PDB entry 7MKE | electron microscopy, 3.70 A resolution | chains L and Q of the 8 polymer chains in the assembly

Chain L:
Name: RNA polymerase sigma factor RpoD
Source organism: Escherichia coli
UniProtKB: Q0P6L9 (Q0P6L9_ECOLX); residues 1-613 here = UniProt positions 1-613
Amino-acid sequence (613 residues; row label = number of the first residue in the row):
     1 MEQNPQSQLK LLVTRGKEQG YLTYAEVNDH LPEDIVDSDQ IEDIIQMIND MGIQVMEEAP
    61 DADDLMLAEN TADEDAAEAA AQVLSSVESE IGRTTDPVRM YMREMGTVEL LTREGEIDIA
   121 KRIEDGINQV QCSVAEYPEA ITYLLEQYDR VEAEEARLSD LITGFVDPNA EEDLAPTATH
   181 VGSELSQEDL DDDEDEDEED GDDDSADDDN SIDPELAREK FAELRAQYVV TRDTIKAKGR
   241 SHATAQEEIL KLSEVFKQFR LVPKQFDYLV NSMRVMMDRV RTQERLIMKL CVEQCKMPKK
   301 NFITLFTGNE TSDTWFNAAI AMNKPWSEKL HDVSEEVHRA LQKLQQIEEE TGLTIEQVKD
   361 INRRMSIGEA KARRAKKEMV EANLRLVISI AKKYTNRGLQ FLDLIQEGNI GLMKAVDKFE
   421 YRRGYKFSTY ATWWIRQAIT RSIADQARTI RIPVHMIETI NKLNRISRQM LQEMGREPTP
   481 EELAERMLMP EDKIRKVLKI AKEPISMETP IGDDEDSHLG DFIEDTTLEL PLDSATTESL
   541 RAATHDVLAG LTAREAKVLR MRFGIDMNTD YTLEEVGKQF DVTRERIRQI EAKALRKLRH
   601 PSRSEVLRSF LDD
Disordered / not traced: 1-90, 167-214, 236-243, 612-613
Ligand contacts:
  - chapso (1N7), molecule 1: Ile505, Thr509, Pro510, Ile511
  - chapso (1N7), molecule 2: Ile511, Leu519, Phe522

Chain Q:
Molecule: Template strand of lambda PR DNA promoter
Sequence (90 nucleotides; each row starts with the number of its first residue):
     1 CGAGGTCGAC ATACAACCTC CTTAGTACAT GCAACCATTA TCACCGCCAG AGGTAAAATA
    61 GTCAACACGC ACGGTGTTAG ATATTTATCC
Disordered / not traced: 1-17, 29-41, 68-90

How chain L and chain Q interact:
Contacting residue pairs (18; chain L residue first):
  Tyr394(L) - DC42(Q)  phosphate contact
  Arg397(L) - DC42(Q)  salt bridge to the phosphate
  Gln437(L) - DC42(Q)  base contact
  Thr440(L) - DC42(Q)  hydrogen bond to the base
  Glu458(L) - DA43(Q)  base contact
  Glu458(L) - DC44(Q)  base contact
  Lys462(L) - DA43(Q)  salt bridge to the phosphate
  Arg465(L) - DA43(Q)  salt bridge to the phosphate
  Arg562(L) - DG61(Q)  salt bridge to the phosphate
  Thr572(L) - DA60(Q)  hydrogen bond to the phosphate
  Leu573(L) - DG61(Q)  phosphate contact
  Glu574(L) - DA60(Q)  phosphate contact
  Arg584(L) - DT62(Q)  base contact
  Glu585(L) - DC63(Q)  base contact
  Glu585(L) - DA64(Q)  base contact
  Arg588(L) - DT62(Q)  sugar contact
  Arg588(L) - DC63(Q)  salt bridge to the phosphate
  Gln589(L) - DA65(Q)  base contact
Interface residues without a listed pair, chain L (16 interface residues in all): Asn461

Summary:
16 residues of chain L face 9 of chain Q across their interface, with 2 hydrogen bonds and 5 salt bridges.
Polar pairs include Thr440(L)-DC42(Q), Thr572(L)-DA60(Q) and Arg397(L)-DC42(Q). Ligands of chain L: chapso.
Here chain L is RNA polymerase sigma factor RpoD (Escherichia coli) and chain Q is Template strand of lambda
PR DNA promoter. Entry 7MKE (Cryo-EM structure of Escherichia coli RNA polymerase bound to lambda PR promoter
DNA (class 2)) was determined by electron microscopy (same publication as 7MKD, 7MKI and 7MKJ).
